Entry 8DQX (electron microscopy, 2.10 A resolution); this record covers chains C and D of the 11 polymer chains in the assembly.

# Chain C
Name: Replication factor C subunit 3
Source organism: Saccharomyces cerevisiae
Reference sequence: P38629 (RFC3_YEAST); numbering as in UniProt (aligned over 1-340)
Chain sequence (340 residues; numbered 1 to 340; the number before each row is that of its first residue):
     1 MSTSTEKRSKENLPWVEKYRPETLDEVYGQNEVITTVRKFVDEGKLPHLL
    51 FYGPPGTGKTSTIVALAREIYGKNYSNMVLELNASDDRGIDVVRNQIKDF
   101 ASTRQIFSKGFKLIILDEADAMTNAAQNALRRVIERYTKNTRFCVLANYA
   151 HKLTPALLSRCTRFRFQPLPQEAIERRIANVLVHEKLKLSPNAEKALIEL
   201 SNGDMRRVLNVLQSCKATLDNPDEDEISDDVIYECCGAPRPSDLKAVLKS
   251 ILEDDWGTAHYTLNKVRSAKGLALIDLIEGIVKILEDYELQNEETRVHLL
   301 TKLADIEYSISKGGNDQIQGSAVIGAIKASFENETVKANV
Disordered / not traced: 1-5, 336-340
Bound ions: Mg2+: Thr-60 (together with ATP-gamma-S)
Residues lining bound ligands:
  - ATP-gamma-S (AGS; phosphothiophosphoric acid-adenylate ester), molecule 1: Val-16, Glu-17, Tyr-19, Arg-20, Pro-21, Glu-26, Val-27, Tyr-28, Gln-30, Pro-54, Pro-55, Gly-56, Thr-57, Gly-58, Lys-59, Thr-60, Ser-61, Glu-118, Asn-148, Leu-169, Arg-177, Met-205, Arg-206, Leu-209
  - ATP-gamma-S (AGS), molecule 2: Arg-131, Glu-135, Ala-156, Arg-160
UniProt features mapped onto this chain:
  - binding site (ATP): Val-16 to Tyr-19, Arg-20, Tyr-28, Gly-53 to Ser-61, Asn-148, Arg-206
  - modified residue: Ser-2 (N-acetylserine)

# Chain D
Name: Replication factor C subunit 2
Source organism: Saccharomyces cerevisiae
Reference sequence: P40348 (RFC2_YEAST); numbering as in UniProt (aligned over 1-353)
Chain sequence (353 residues; numbered 1 to 353; the number before each row is that of its first residue):
     1 MFEGFGPNKKRKISKLAAEQSLAQQPWVEKYRPKNLDEVTAQDHAVTVLK
    51 KTLKSANLPHMLFYGPPGTGKTSTILALTKELYGPDLMKSRILELNASDE
   101 RGISIVREKVKNFARLTVSKPSKHDLENYPCPPYKIIILDEADSMTADAQ
   151 SALRRTMETYSGVTRFCLICNYVTRIIDPLASRCSKFRFKALDASNAIDR
   201 LRFISEQENVKCDDGVLERILDISAGDLRRGITLLQSASKGAQYLGDGKN
   251 ITSTQVEELAGVVPHDILIEIVEKVKSGDFDEIKKYVNTFMKSGWSAASV
   301 VNQLHEYYITNDNFDTNFKNQISWLLFTTDSRLNNGTNEHIQLLNLLVKI
   351 SQL
Disordered / not traced: 1-21
Bound ions: Mg2+: Thr-72 (together with ATP-gamma-S)
Residues lining bound ligands:
  - ATP-gamma-S (AGS; phosphothiophosphoric acid-adenylate ester), molecule 1: Val-28, Tyr-31, Arg-32, Pro-33, Glu-38, Val-39, Thr-40, Gln-42, Pro-66, Pro-67, Gly-68, Thr-69, Gly-70, Lys-71, Thr-72, Ser-73, Asn-171, Leu-192, Arg-200, Leu-228, Arg-229, Ile-232
  - ATP-gamma-S (AGS), molecule 2: Arg-154, Glu-158, Pro-179, Arg-183
UniProt features mapped onto this chain:
  - binding site (ATP): Val-28, Arg-32, Gly-65 to Ser-73, Asn-171, Arg-229
  - modified residue: Met-1 (N-acetylmethionine)

# How chain C and chain D interact
Contacting residue pairs (95):
  Glu-6(C) / Gly-162(D)
  Glu-6(C) / Val-163(D)
  Lys-7(C) / Thr-117(D)
  Lys-7(C) / Val-118(D)
  Lys-7(C) / Pro-133(D)
  Lys-7(C) / Gly-162(D)
  Lys-7(C) / Val-163(D)
  Arg-8(C) / Pro-133(D)
  Glu-11(C) / Asn-57(D)
  Asn-12(C) / Ala-56(D)  hydrogen bond (side chain-backbone)
  Asn-12(C) / Asn-57(D)
  Asn-12(C) / Pro-133(D)
  Asn-12(C) / Arg-165(D)  hydrogen bond (backbone-side chain)
  Leu-13(C) / Asn-57(D)
  Leu-13(C) / Ser-161(D)
  Leu-13(C) / Gly-162(D)
  Leu-13(C) / Arg-165(D)
  Pro-14(C) / Leu-58(D)
  Pro-14(C) / Pro-59(D)  hydrophobic
  Pro-14(C) / Arg-165(D)
  Trp-15(C) / Asn-57(D)
  Glu-17(C) / Glu-158(D)
  Glu-17(C) / Ser-161(D)
  Arg-20(C) / Glu-158(D)  salt bridge
  Thr-60(C) / Arg-155(D)
  Asn-83(C) / Arg-155(D)
  Ala-84(C) / Arg-107(D)  hydrogen bond (backbone-side chain)
  Ala-84(C) / Ser-151(D)
  Ala-84(C) / Ala-152(D)
  Ser-85(C) / Arg-107(D)
  Ser-85(C) / Lys-111(D)  hydrogen bond
  Ser-85(C) / Ala-152(D)
  Ser-85(C) / Thr-156(D)
  Asp-86(C) / Arg-107(D)  hydrogen bond (backbone-side chain)
  Asp-86(C) / Lys-111(D)  salt bridge
  Glu-118(C) / Arg-154(D)  salt bridge
  Glu-118(C) / Arg-155(D)
  Glu-118(C) / Arg-183(D)  salt bridge
  Asn-148(C) / Arg-154(D)  hydrogen bond
  Tyr-149(C) / Pro-179(D)
  Asp-204(C) / Ser-182(D)  hydrogen bond
  Arg-206(C) / Glu-158(D)  salt bridge
  Arg-206(C) / Ser-182(D)  hydrogen bond
  Arg-206(C) / Arg-183(D)
  Arg-207(C) / Lys-186(D)
  Asn-210(C) / Ser-182(D)
  Asn-210(C) / Arg-183(D)
  Asn-210(C) / Cys-184(D)  hydrogen bond (side chain-backbone)
  Asn-210(C) / Ser-185(D)
  Gln-213(C) / Asn-57(D)  hydrogen bond (side chain-backbone)
  Ser-214(C) / Val-48(D)
  Ser-214(C) / Ser-185(D)
  Ala-217(C) / Val-48(D)  hydrophobic
  Ala-217(C) / Lys-51(D)  hydrogen bond (backbone-side chain)
  Thr-218(C) / Val-48(D)
  Leu-219(C) / Lys-51(D)  hydrogen bond (backbone-side chain)
  Glu-234(C) / His-44(D)
  Gly-237(C) / Arg-188(D)  hydrogen bond (backbone-side chain)
  Trp-256(C) / Ile-309(D)  hydrophobic
  Trp-256(C) / Thr-316(D)
  Trp-256(C) / Lys-319(D)
  Trp-256(C) / Asn-320(D)  hydrogen bond
  Trp-256(C) / Ser-323(D)
  His-260(C) / Ile-309(D)
  Lys-270(C) / Lys-190(D)  hydrogen bond (backbone-side chain)
  Gly-271(C) / Arg-188(D)  hydrogen bond (backbone-side chain)
  Gly-271(C) / Lys-190(D)
  Leu-272(C) / Arg-188(D)
  Ala-273(C) / Arg-188(D)
  Lys-302(C) / Trp-324(D)
  Asp-305(C) / Phe-327(D)
  Ile-306(C) / Phe-327(D)  hydrophobic
  Ser-309(C) / Phe-327(D)
  Ser-309(C) / Ser-331(D)
  Ser-311(C) / Tyr-172(D)
  Ser-311(C) / Thr-174(D)
  Lys-312(C) / Tyr-172(D)
  Lys-312(C) / Asn-334(D)  hydrogen bond (backbone-side chain)
  Lys-312(C) / Asn-335(D)  hydrogen bond
  Gly-313(C) / Tyr-172(D)
  Asn-315(C) / Asn-302(D)  hydrogen bond
  Asn-315(C) / Asp-330(D)  hydrogen bond (backbone-side chain)
  Gln-317(C) / His-305(D)
  Ile-318(C) / Val-301(D)  hydrophobic
  Ile-318(C) / His-305(D)
  Ile-318(C) / Leu-326(D)
  Ile-318(C) / Phe-327(D)  hydrophobic
  Ser-321(C) / His-305(D)  hydrogen bond
  Ser-321(C) / Ile-309(D)
  Ser-321(C) / Ser-323(D)
  Ala-322(C) / Phe-327(D)  hydrophobic
  Gly-325(C) / Asn-320(D)
  Gly-325(C) / Ser-323(D)
  Lys-328(C) / Asn-320(D)
  Glu-332(C) / Asn-320(D)  hydrogen bond
Interface residues without a listed pair, chain C (59 interface residues in all): Pro-55, Gly-56, Asp-87, Asp-117, Cys-235, Asp-276, Gly-314, Gln-319, Ala-329
Interface residues without a listed pair, chain D (54 interface residues in all): Asp-43, Thr-47, Ser-55, Tyr-134, Asp-178, Phe-187, Thr-310

# In short
The interface between chain C and chain D involves 59 residues on one side and 54 on the other, with 22
hydrogen bonds and 5 salt bridges. Among the polar pairs are Arg-20(C)/Glu-158(D), Asp-86(C)/Lys-111(D) and
Glu-118(C)/Arg-154(D).
Chain C is Replication factor C subunit 3 and chain D is Replication factor C subunit 2, both from
Saccharomyces cerevisiae; the structure, Open state of RFC:PCNA bound to a 3' ss/dsDNA junction, was
determined by electron microscopy together with 8DQW, 8DQZ, 8DR0, 8DR1, 8DR3, 8DR4 and 3 further entries from
the same study.
